5ENY - chains A and B of the 8 polymer chains in the assembly; structure by X-ray diffraction, 4.00 A resolution.

Chain A (and B):
Molecule: Polyketide synthase PksL
Source organism: Bacillus subtilis
Notes: chain B of this document is another copy of the same molecule, construct and numbering; everything in this record applies to it too
UniProt: Q05470 (PKSL_BACSU); residues -152 to 591 here correspond to UniProt positions 2719-3462 (UniProt number = residue number + 2871)
Chain sequence (764 residues; numbered -172 to 591; the number before each row is that of its first residue; numbers below 1 keep their minus sign (Met-172 is residue -172)):
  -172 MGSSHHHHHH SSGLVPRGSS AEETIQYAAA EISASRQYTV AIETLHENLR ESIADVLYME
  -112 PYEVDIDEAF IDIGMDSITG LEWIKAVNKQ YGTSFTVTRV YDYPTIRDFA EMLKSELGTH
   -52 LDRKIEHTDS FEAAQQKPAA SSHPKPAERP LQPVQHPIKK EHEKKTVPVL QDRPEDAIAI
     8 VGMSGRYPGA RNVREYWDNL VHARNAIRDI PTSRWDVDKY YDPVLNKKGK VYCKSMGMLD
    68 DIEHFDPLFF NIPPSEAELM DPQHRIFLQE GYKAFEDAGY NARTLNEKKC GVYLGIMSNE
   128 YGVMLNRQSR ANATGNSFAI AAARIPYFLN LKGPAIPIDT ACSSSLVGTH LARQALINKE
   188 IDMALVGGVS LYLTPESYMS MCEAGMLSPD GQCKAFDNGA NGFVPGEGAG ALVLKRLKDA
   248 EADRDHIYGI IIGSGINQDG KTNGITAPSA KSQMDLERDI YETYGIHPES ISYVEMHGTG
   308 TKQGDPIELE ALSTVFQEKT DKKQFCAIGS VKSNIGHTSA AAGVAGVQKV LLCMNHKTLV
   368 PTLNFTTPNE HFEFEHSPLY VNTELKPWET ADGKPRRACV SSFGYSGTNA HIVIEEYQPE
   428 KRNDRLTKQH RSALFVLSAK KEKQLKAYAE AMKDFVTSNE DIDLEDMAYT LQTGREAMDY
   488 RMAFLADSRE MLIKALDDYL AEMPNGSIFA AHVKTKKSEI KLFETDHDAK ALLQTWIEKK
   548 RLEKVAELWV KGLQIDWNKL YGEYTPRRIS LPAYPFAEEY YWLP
Disordered / not traced: -172 to 2, 52-56, 134-141, 209-210, 428-438 (chain B: -172 to 2, 45-59, 133-141, 206-225, 309-310, 428-437)
Sequence notes: initiating methionine (-172); expression tag (-171 to -153)
Curated features (UniProtKB/Swiss-Prot):
  - active site (For beta-ketoacyl synthase 3 activity): Cys169, His304, His344
  - modified residue: Ser-96 (O-(pantetheine 4'-phosphoryl)serine)

Chain A / chain B interface:
Pairs across the interface (75):
  Glu114(A) - Lys278(B)
  Lys116(A) - Asp286(B)  salt bridge
  Asn126(A) - Asn126(B)
  Ser144(A) - Tyr412(B)  hydrogen bond
  Phe145(A) - Phe145(B)  hydrophobic
  Phe145(A) - Asp166(B)
  Ala146(A) - Asp166(B)  hydrogen bond (backbone-side chain)
  Ala146(A) - Thr167(B)
  Ala146(A) - Ala168(B)
  Ala146(A) - Ser413(B)
  Ile147(A) - Ile272(B)  hydrophobic
  Ile147(A) - Tyr412(B)  hydrophobic
  Ala150(A) - Ile272(B)
  Ala150(A) - Ser413(B)
  Pro153(A) - Gly267(B)
  Pro153(A) - Lys268(B)
  Tyr154(A) - Gly267(B)
  Tyr154(A) - Lys268(B)  hydrogen bond
  Tyr154(A) - Thr269(B)  hydrogen bond (side chain-backbone)
  Tyr154(A) - Gly271(B)  hydrogen bond (side chain-backbone)
  Tyr154(A) - Ile272(B)  hydrophobic
  Asn157(A) - Gly267(B)
  Asn157(A) - Lys268(B)  hydrogen bond (side chain-backbone)
  Leu158(A) - Gln265(B)
  Leu158(A) - Gly267(B)
  Lys159(A) - Asn264(B)
  Lys159(A) - Gln265(B)  hydrogen bond (backbone-backbone)
  Lys159(A) - Asp266(B)  hydrogen bond (side chain-backbone)
  Lys159(A) - Ser279(B)  hydrogen bond
  Gly160(A) - Gln265(B)
  Pro161(A) - Ile263(B)  hydrophobic
  Ala162(A) - Thr167(B)
  Ala162(A) - Gln265(B)
  Ala162(A) - Thr415(B)  hydrogen bond (backbone-side chain)
  Ile163(A) - Val174(B)  hydrophobic
  Pro164(A) - Asp166(B)
  Asp166(A) - Phe145(B)
  Asp166(A) - Ala146(B)  hydrogen bond (side chain-backbone)
  Asp166(A) - Pro164(B)
  Thr167(A) - Ala146(B)
  Thr167(A) - Ala162(B)
  Ala168(A) - Ala146(B)
  His177(A) - Glu187(B)  salt bridge
  Gln181(A) - Asn185(B)  hydrogen bond
  Gln181(A) - Glu187(B)  hydrogen bond
  Asn185(A) - Gln181(B)
  Glu187(A) - His177(B)  salt bridge
  Glu187(A) - Gln181(B)
  Ile263(A) - Pro161(B)  hydrophobic
  Asn264(A) - Lys159(B)
  Gln265(A) - Ala150(B)
  Gln265(A) - Leu158(B)
  Gln265(A) - Lys159(B)  hydrogen bond (backbone-backbone)
  Gln265(A) - Gly160(B)
  Gln265(A) - Ala162(B)
  Asp266(A) - Lys159(B)  hydrogen bond (backbone-side chain)
  Gly267(A) - Pro153(B)
  Gly267(A) - Tyr154(B)
  Gly267(A) - Asn157(B)
  Gly267(A) - Leu158(B)
  Lys268(A) - Pro153(B)
  Lys268(A) - Tyr154(B)
  Lys268(A) - Asn157(B)  hydrogen bond (backbone-side chain)
  Thr269(A) - Tyr154(B)  hydrogen bond (backbone-side chain)
  Gly271(A) - Tyr154(B)  hydrogen bond (backbone-side chain)
  Ile272(A) - Tyr154(B)  hydrophobic
  Lys278(A) - Glu114(B)
  Ser279(A) - Lys159(B)
  Asp286(A) - Lys116(B)  salt bridge
  Tyr412(A) - Ser144(B)  hydrogen bond
  Tyr412(A) - Ile147(B)  hydrophobic
  Ser413(A) - Ala146(B)
  Ser413(A) - Ile147(B)
  Ser413(A) - Ala150(B)
  Thr415(A) - Ala162(B)  hydrogen bond (side chain-backbone)
Also at the interface, not in a pair above, chain A (44 interface residues in all): Val130, Ile165, Val174, Leu178
Also at the interface, not in a pair above, chain B (46 interface residues in all): Val130, Ile163, Ile165, Leu178, Asn270, Ser276

Overview:
44 residues of chain A face 46 of chain B across their interface, with 20 hydrogen bonds and 4 salt bridges.
Among the polar pairs are Lys116(A)-Asp286(B), His177(A)-Glu187(B) and Ser144(A)-Tyr412(B). Curated annotation
(UniProt) lists 3 active-site residues on chain A.
Both chains are Polyketide synthase PksL (Bacillus subtilis). Entry 5ENY (Ketosynthase from module 6 connected
to acyl carrier protein from module 5 (unobservable) of the bacillaene ...) was determined by X-ray
diffraction (same publication as 5ELP, 5ERB, 5ERF, 5E5N and 5E6K).
